PDB entry 3O1E | X-ray diffraction, 2.50 A resolution | chains A and B

[Chain A]
Name: Vitamin D3 receptor A
From: Danio rerio
Notes: fragment: Ligand Binding Domain
UniProt: Q9PTN2 (VDRA_DANRE); residue numbers follow UniProt; this construct covers 156-453
Sequence (302 residues; row label = number of the first residue in the row):
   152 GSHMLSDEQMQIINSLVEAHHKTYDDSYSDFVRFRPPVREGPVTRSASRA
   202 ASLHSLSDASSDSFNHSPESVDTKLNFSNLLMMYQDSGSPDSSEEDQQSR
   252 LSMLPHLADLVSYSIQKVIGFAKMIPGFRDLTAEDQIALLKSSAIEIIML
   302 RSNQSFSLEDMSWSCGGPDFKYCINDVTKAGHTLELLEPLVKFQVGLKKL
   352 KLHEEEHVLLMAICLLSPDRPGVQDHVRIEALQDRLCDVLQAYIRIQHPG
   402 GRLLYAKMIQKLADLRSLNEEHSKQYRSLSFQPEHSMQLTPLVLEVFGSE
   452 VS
Disordered / not traced: 152-153, 191-251
Construct notes: expression tag (152-155)
Residues lining bound ligands: H97 ((1R,3R,7E,17beta)-17-[(1R)-6,6,6-trifluoro-5-hydroxy-1-(4-hydroxy-4-methylpentyl)-5-(trifluoromethyl)hex-3-yn-1-yl]-9,1 0-secoestra-5,7-diene-1,3-diol): Tyr175, Tyr179, Phe182, Leu255, Leu258, Ala259, Leu261, Val262, Ser265, Ile296, Ile299, Met300, Arg302, Ser303, Ser306, Trp314, Cys316, Tyr323, Val328, Ala331, His333, Leu337, Leu338, Leu341, Leu419, His423, Tyr427, Leu430, Leu440, Val444, Phe448
UniProt features mapped onto this chain:
  - region: Lys274 to Lys292 (Interaction with coactivator LXXLL motif)
  - motif: Pro442 to Ser450 (9aaTAD)
  - binding site (calcitriol): Tyr175, Ser265, Arg302, Ser306, His333, His423
Reported in the primary citation:
  - binding site for H97: Tyr175, Leu255, Val262, Ser265, Arg302, Ser306, His333, His423, Tyr427, Leu430, Leu440, Val444, Phe448
  - conformationally variable residues (side-chain flip): Leu337

[Chain B]
Name: Nuclear receptor coactivator 2
UniProt: Q15596 (NCOA2_HUMAN); residues 686-698 here = UniProt positions 686-698
Sequence (13 residues; row label = number of the first residue in the row):
   686 KHKILHRLLQDSS
Disordered / not traced: 696-698

[Chain A / chain B interface]
Contacting residue pairs - 22 pairs, chain A then chain B:
  Ile270(A) with Leu690(B), hydrophobic; Leu693(B); Leu694(B), hydrophobic
  Lys274(A) with Leu693(B), hydrogen bond (side chain-backbone); Leu694(B); Gln695(B), hydrogen bond (side chain-backbone)
  Ala284(A) with His691(B)
  Gln287(A) with Leu694(B)
  Ile288(A) with His687(B); His691(B); Leu694(B), hydrophobic
  Leu291(A) with Leu694(B), hydrophobic
  Lys292(A) with His687(B); Leu690(B)
  Pro442(A) with Ile689(B), hydrophobic
  Glu446(A) with His687(B); Lys688(B); Ile689(B), hydrogen bond (side chain-backbone); Leu690(B), hydrogen bond (side chain-backbone)
  Val447(A) with Leu690(B), hydrophobic
  Glu451(A) with His687(B)
  Ser453(A) with His687(B)
Other interface residues (no listed pair), chain A (17 interface residues in all): Gln267, Phe279, Arg280, Leu443, Val452

[Summary]
17 residues of chain A and 8 residues of chain B are in contact, with 4 hydrogen bonds. Polar pairs include
Lys274(A)-Leu693(B), Lys274(A)-Gln695(B) and Glu446(A)-Ile689(B). Ligands of chain A: compound H97. The paper
reports a binding site for H97 at Tyr175(A), Leu255(A) and Val262(A) among others; conformational variability
at Leu337(A).
Here chain A is Vitamin D3 receptor A (Danio rerio) and chain B is Nuclear receptor coactivator 2. Entry 3O1E
(Structure-function of Gemini derivatives with two different side chains at C-20, Gemini-0072 and Gemini-0097)
was determined by X-ray diffraction together with 3O1D from the same study.
